Entry 4C2T (X-ray diffraction, 4.00 A resolution); this record covers chains B and M of the 4 polymer chains in the assembly.

# Chain B
Name: DNA helicase II
Organism: Deinococcus radiodurans
Notes: EC 3.6.4.12
UniProtKB: Q9RTI9 (Q9RTI9_DEIRA); residues 1-745 here = UniProt positions 1-745
Sequence (745 residues; row label = number of the first residue in the row):
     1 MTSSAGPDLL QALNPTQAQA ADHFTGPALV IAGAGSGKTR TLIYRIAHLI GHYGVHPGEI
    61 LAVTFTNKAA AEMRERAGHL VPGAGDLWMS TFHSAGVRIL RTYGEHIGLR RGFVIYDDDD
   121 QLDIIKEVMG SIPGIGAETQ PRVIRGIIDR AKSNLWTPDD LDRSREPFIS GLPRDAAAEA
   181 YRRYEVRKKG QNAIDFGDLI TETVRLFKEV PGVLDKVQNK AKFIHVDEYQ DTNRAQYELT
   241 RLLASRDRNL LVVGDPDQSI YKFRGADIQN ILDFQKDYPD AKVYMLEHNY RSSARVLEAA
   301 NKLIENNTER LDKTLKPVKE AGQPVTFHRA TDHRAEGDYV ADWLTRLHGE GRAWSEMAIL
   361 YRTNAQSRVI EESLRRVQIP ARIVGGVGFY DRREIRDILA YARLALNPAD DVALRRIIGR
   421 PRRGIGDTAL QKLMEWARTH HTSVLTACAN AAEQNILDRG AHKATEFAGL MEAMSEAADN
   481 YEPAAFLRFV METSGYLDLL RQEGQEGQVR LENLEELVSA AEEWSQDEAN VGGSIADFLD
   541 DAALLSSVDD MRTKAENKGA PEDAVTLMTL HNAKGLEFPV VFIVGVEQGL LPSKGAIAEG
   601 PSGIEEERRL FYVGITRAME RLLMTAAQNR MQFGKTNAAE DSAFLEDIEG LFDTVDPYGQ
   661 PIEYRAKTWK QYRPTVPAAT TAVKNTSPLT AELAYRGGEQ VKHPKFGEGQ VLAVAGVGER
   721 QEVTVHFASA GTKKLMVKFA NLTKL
Unresolved in the structure: 1-4, 458-459, 548-549, 553-561, 663-745
Bound ions: Mg2+: Thr39 (together with AMP-PNP)
Ligand contacts: AMP-PNP (ANP; phosphoaminophosphonic acid-adenylate ester): Ala12, Leu13, Asn14, Gln17, Gly33, Ala34, Gly35, Ser36, Gly37, Lys38, Thr39, Arg40, Glu228, Gln258, Tyr290, Arg291, Gly575, Glu577, Arg617
Reported in the primary citation:
  - mutagenesis - G426T: decreased catalytic activity on 5'- and 3'-tailed dsDNA
  - mutagenesis - G424T, G424T/G426T: increased catalytic activity on 3'-tailed dsDNA
  - mutagenesis - G424T: decreased catalytic activity (5'-3' helicase activity)
  - mutagenesis - G424T (3-4 fold), G424T/G426T (3-4 fold): decreased binding to 3'- and 5'-tailed dsDNA

# Chain M
Molecule: DNA strand for28
Sequence (28 nucleotides; each row starts with the number of its first residue):
     1 GCAGTGCTCG CAGGTCGTAC CTTTTTTT
Unresolved in the structure: 1, 27-28

# How chain B and chain M interact
Pairs across the interface (4; chain B residue first):
  Arg368(B) with DA3(M), salt bridge to the phosphate
  Arg393(B) with DG4(M), sugar contact; DT5(M), salt bridge to the phosphate
  Phe633(B) with DC2(M), base contact
Interface residues without a listed pair, chain B (5 interface residues in all): Lys126, Gly634
Interface residues without a listed pair, chain M (5 interface residues in all): DG6

# Summary
Chain B and chain M each contribute 5 residues to their interface; the contacts include 2 salt bridges. Polar
contacts include Arg368(B)-DA3(M) and Arg393(B)-DT5(M). Chain B binds AMP-PNP. From the paper: G424T and
G424T/G426T of chain B increase catalytic activity on 3'-tailed dsDNA; G424T and G424T/G426T of chain B reduce
binding to 3'- and 5'-tailed dsDNA.
Chain B is DNA helicase II (Deinococcus radiodurans) and chain M is DNA strand for28; the structure, Crystal
structure of full length Deinococcus radiodurans UvrD in complex with DNA, was determined by X-ray
diffraction, deposited together with 4C30.
